Entry 7VKT (electron microscopy, 2.90 A resolution); this record covers chains B and C of the 5 polymer chains in the assembly.

# Chain B
Name: Guanine nucleotide-binding protein G(i) subunit alpha-1
From: Homo sapiens
UniProt: P63096 (GNAI1_HUMAN); residues 1-354 here = UniProt positions 1-354
Chain sequence (354 residues; numbered 1 to 354; the number before each row is that of its first residue):
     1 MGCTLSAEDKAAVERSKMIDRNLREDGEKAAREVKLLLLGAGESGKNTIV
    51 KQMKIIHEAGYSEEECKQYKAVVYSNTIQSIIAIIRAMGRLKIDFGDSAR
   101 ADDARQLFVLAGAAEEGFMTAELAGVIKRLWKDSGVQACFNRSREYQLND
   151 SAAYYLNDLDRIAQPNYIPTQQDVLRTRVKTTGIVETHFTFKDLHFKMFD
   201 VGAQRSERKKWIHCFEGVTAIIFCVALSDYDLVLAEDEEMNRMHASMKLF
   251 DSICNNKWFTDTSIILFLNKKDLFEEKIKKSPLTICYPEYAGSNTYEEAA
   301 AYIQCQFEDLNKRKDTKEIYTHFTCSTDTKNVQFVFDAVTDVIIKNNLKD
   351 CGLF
Unresolved in the structure: 1, 56-181
Sequence notes: engineered mutation Asn47 (Ser in P63096), Ala203 (Gly in P63096), Ala245 (Glu in P63096), Ser326 (Ala in P63096)
UniProt features mapped onto this chain:
  - region: Lys35 to Lys46, Thr48 (G1 motif), Asp173 to Thr181 (G2 motif), Phe196 to Gly202, Gln204, Arg205 (G3 motif), Ile265 to Asp272 (G4 motif), Thr324, Cys325, Thr327 to Thr329 (G5 motif)
  - binding site (GTP): Glu43 to Lys46, Thr48, Ser151, Leu175 to Thr181, Asp200 to Gly202, Gln204, Asn269 to Asp272
  - binding site (Mg(2+)): Thr181
  - modified residue: Arg178 (ADP-ribosylarginine), Gln204 (Deamidated glutamine), Cys351 (ADP-ribosylcysteine)
  - lipidation: Gly2 (N-myristoyl glycine), Cys3 (S-palmitoyl cysteine)
  - natural variant: Gly40 (G40C: In NEDHISB; G40R: In NEDHISB), Gly45 (G45D: In NEDHISB), Thr48 (T48I: In NEDHISB; T48K: In NEDHISB), Gln52 (Q52P: In NEDHISB), Ser75 (deletion: In NEDHISB; uncertain significance), Gln172 (deletion: In NEDHISB), Asp173 (D173V: In NEDHISB), Glu186 to Phe189 (deletion: In NEDHISB; uncertain significance), Cys224 (C224Y: In NEDHISB), Lys270 (K270N: In NEDHISB; K270R: In NEDHISB), Asp272 (D272G: In NEDHISB), Val332 (V332E: In NEDHISB; uncertain significance)
  - mutagenesis: Gly42 (G42R: Abolishes switch to an activated conformation and dissociation from beta and gamma subunits upon GTP binding. Abolishes interaction with RGS family members), Glu116 (E116L: Enhances interaction (inactive GDP-bound) with RGS14), Gln147 (Q147L: Enhances interaction (inactive GDP-bound) with RGS14)

# Chain C
Name: Guanine nucleotide-binding protein G(I)/G(S)/G(T) subunit beta-1
From: Homo sapiens
UniProt: P62873 (GBB1_HUMAN); residue numbers follow UniProt; this construct covers 2-340
Chain sequence (345 residues; each row starts with the number of its first residue; numbers below 1 keep their minus sign (Met-4 is residue -4)):
    -4 MGSLLQSELDQLRQEAEQLKNQIRDARKACADATLSQITNNIDPVGRIQM
    46 RTRRTLRGHLAKIYAMHWGTDSRLLVSASQDGKLIIWDSYTTNKVHAIPL
    96 RSSWVMTCAYAPSGNYVACGGLDNICSIYNLKTREGNVRVSRELAGHTGY
   146 LSCCRFLDDNQIVTSSGDTTCALWDIETGQQTTTFTGHTGDVMSLSLAPD
   196 TRLFVSGACDASAKLWDVREGMCRQTFTGHESDINAICFFPNGNAFATGS
   246 DDATCRLFDLRADQELMTYSHDNIICGITSVSFSKSGRLLLAGYDDFNCN
   296 VWDALKADRAGVLAGHDNRVSCLGVTDDGMAVATGSWDSFLKIWN
Unresolved in the structure: -4 to 1
Sequence notes: initiating methionine (-4); expression tag (-3 to 1)
UniProt features mapped onto this chain:
  - modified residue: Ser2 (N-acetylserine), His266 (Phosphohistidine)
  - natural variant: Leu30 (L30F: In MRD42; uncertain significance), Arg52 (R52G: In MRD42), Gly64 (G64V: In MRD42), Asp76 (D76E: In MRD42; D76G: In MRD42), Gly77 (G77S: In MRD42), Lys78 (K78R: In MRD42), Ile80 (I80N: In MRD42; I80T: In MRD42), His91 (H91R: In MRD42; uncertain significance), Ala92 (A92T: In MRD42), Pro94 (P94S: In MRD42), Leu95 (L95P: In MRD42), Arg96 (R96L: In MRD42), 5 further natural variant entries in UniProt

# Chain B / chain C interface
Residue-residue contacts - 29 pairs, chain B then chain C:
  Arg15(B) - Val90(C)  hydrogen bond (side chain-backbone)
  Arg15(B) - His91(C)
  Ser16(B) - Asn88(C)
  Ser16(B) - Lys89(C)  hydrogen bond (side chain-backbone)
  Ile19(B) - Lys89(C)
  Asp20(B) - Lys89(C)  salt bridge
  Leu23(B) - Gly53(C)
  Leu23(B) - Lys78(C)
  Leu23(B) - Ile80(C)  hydrophobic
  Gly27(B) - Leu55(C)
  Thr182(B) - Asn119(C)
  Gly183(B) - Leu117(C)
  Gly183(B) - Asn119(C)
  Ile184(B) - Leu117(C)
  Glu186(B) - Trp99(C)
  Phe199(B) - Trp99(C)  hydrophobic
  Gln204(B) - Leu117(C)
  Gln204(B) - Tyr145(C)
  Ser206(B) - Tyr145(C)
  Ser206(B) - Asp186(C)  hydrogen bond
  Lys210(B) - Tyr145(C)
  Lys210(B) - Cys204(C)
  Lys210(B) - Asp228(C)  salt bridge
  Lys210(B) - Asn230(C)
  His213(B) - Lys57(C)
  His213(B) - Tyr59(C)
  Cys214(B) - Trp99(C)
  Phe215(B) - Trp99(C)  hydrophobic
  Glu216(B) - Lys57(C)  salt bridge
Other interface residues (no listed pair), chain B (23 interface residues in all): Ala12, Val13, Asp26, Glu207, Trp211
Other interface residues (no listed pair), chain C (21 interface residues in all): Ala92, Asp118, Met188

# Overview
The interface between chain B and chain C involves 23 residues on one side and 21 on the other, with 3
hydrogen bonds and 3 salt bridges. Polar pairs include Asp20(B)-Lys89(C), Lys210(B)-Asp228(C) and
Glu216(B)-Lys57(C).
Chain B is Guanine nucleotide-binding protein G(i) subunit alpha-1 and chain C is Guanine nucleotide-binding
protein G(I)/G(S)/G(T) subunit beta-1, both from Homo sapiens; the structure, cryo-EM structure of LTB4-bound
BLT1 in complex with Gi protein, was determined by electron microscopy.
